PDB entry 1QGC | electron microscopy, 30.00 A resolution (very low resolution: no residue pairs are listed; an interface is given only as per-side residue counts) | chains 2 and 3 of the 6 polymer chains in the assembly

== Chain 2 ==
Molecule: Protein (virus capsid protein VP2)
From: Foot-and-mouth disease virus - type C
UniProt: Q9QCE2 (Q9QCE2_9PICO); residues 1-218 here correspond to UniProt positions 287-504 (UniProt number = residue number + 286)
Amino-acid sequence (218 residues; each row starts with the number of its first residue):
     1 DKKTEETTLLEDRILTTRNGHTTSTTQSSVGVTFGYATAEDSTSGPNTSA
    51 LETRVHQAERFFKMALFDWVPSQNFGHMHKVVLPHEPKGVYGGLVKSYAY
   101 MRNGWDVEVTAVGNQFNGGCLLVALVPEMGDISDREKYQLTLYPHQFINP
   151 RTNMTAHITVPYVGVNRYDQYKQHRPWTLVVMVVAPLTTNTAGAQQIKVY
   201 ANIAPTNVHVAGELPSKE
Construct notes: conflict Ala-50 (Gly336 in Q9QCE2)

== Chain 3 ==
Molecule: Protein (virus capsid protein VP3)
From: Foot-and-mouth disease virus - type C
UniProt: P15072 (POLG_FMDVT); the author numbering skips numbers that UniProt does not, so the offset changes along the chain: 1-59 = UniProt 505-563; 61-220 = UniProt 564-723
Amino-acid sequence (219 residues; each row starts with the number of its first residue; note: 1 number in that range is skipped by the numbering (no residue carries it; nothing is unmodelled there)):
     1 GIFPVACSDGYGNMVTTDPKTADPAYGKVYNPPRTALPGRFTNYLDVAEA
    51 CPTFLMFEN
    61 VPYVSTRTDGQRLLAKFDVSLAAKHMSNTYLAGLAQYYTQYTGTINLHFM
   111 FTGPTDAKARYMVAYVPPGMDAPDNPEEAAHCIHAEWDTGLNSKFTFSIP
   161 YISAADYTYTASHEAETTCVQGWVCVYQITHGKADADALVVSASAGKDFE
   211 LRLPVDARQQ
Construct notes: conflict Thr-168 (Ala671 in P15072)
Curated features (UniProtKB/Swiss-Prot):
  - site: Gln-220 (Cleavage)

== How chain 2 and chain 3 interact ==
At this resolution (30 A) residue pairs are not listed: 19 residues of chain 2 and 23 of chain 3 lie at the interface.

== Overview ==
19 residues of chain 2 face 23 of chain 3 across their interface.
Here chain 2 is Protein (virus capsid protein VP2) and chain 3 is Protein (virus capsid protein VP3), both
from Foot-and-mouth disease virus - type C. Entry 1QGC (Structure of the complex of a fab fragment of a
neutralizing antibody with foot and mouth ...) was determined by electron microscopy.
